PDB entry 2DEB | X-ray diffraction, 1.60 A resolution | chain A

[Chain A]
Name: Carnitine O-palmitoyltransferase II, mitochondrial
From: Rattus norvegicus
Notes: EC 2.3.1.21
UniProtKB: P18886 (CPT2_RAT); residues 27-658 here = UniProt positions 27-658
Sequence (653 residues; numbered 6 to 658; the number before each row is that of its first residue):
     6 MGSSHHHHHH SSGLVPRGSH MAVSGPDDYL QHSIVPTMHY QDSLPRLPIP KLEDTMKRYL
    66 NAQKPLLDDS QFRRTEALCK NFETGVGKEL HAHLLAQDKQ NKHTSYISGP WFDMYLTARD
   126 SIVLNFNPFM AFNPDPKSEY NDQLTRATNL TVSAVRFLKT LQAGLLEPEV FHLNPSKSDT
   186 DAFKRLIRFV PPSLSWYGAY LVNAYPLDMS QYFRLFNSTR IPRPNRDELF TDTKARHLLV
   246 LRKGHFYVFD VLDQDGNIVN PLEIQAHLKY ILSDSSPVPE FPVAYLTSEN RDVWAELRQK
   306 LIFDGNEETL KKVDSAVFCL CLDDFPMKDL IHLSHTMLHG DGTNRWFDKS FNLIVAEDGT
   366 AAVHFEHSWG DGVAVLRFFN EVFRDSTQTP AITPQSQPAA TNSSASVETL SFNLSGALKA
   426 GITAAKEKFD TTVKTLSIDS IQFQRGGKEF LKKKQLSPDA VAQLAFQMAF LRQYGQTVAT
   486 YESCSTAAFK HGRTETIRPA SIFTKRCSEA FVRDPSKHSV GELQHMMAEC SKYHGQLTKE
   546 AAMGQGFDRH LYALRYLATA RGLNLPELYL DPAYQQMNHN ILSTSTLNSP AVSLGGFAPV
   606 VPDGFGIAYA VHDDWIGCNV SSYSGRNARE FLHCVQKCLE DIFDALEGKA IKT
Not modelled in the structure: 6-31
Modified / non-standard residues: Mse43, Mse61, Mse119, Mse135, Mse214, Mse332, Mse342, Mse473, Mse531, Mse532, Mse548, Mse582 (selenomethionine; parent Met)
Sequence notes: expression tag (6-26); modified residue (43, 61, 119, 135, 214, 332, 342, 473, 531-532, 548, 582)
Ligand contacts: coenzyme A (COA): Glu301, Lys305, Phe308
Swiss-Prot annotation at these positions:
  - active site: His372 (Proton acceptor)
  - binding site (CoA): Gly452 to Asp464
  - binding site ((R)-carnitine): Tyr486, Ser488, Thr499
  - modified residue: Lys69 (N6-succinyllysine), Lys85 (N6-succinyllysine), Lys239 (N6-acetyllysine), Lys305 (N6-acetyllysine), Lys424 (N6-succinyllysine), Lys439 (N6-succinyllysine), Lys510 (N6-acetyllysine), Lys544 (N6-acetyllysine)

[Summary]
Bound to chain A: coenzyme A. From UniProt: active-site residue His372, 13 CoA-binding residues and 3
(R)-carnitine-binding residues.
Chain A is Carnitine O-palmitoyltransferase II, mitochondrial (Rattus norvegicus); the structure, Crystal
structure of rat carnitine palmitoyltransferase 2 in space group C2221, was determined by X-ray diffraction,
deposited together with 2FYO and 2FW3.
